9J8N - chains J and K of the 32 polymer chains in the assembly; structure by electron microscopy, 7.14 A resolution (low resolution: residue-level contacts below are approximate; hydrogen-bond / salt-bridge calls are withheld).

== Chain J ==
Molecule: 193-nt DNA strand
Organism: synthetic construct
Sequence (193 nucleotides; row label = number of the first residue in the row):
     1 ATCTATGAAT TTCGCGACAC AAGGCCTGGA TGTATATATC TGACACGTGC CTGGAGACTA
    61 GGGAGTAATC CCCTTGGCGG TTAAAACGCG GGGGACAGCG CGTACGTGCG TTTAAGCGGT
   121 GCTAGAGCTG TCTACGACCA ATTGAGCGGC CTCGGCACCG GATTCTCAGG CCTGGCTCGC
   181 GATAGGGTCC GAT
Unresolved in the structure: 1-3, 193

== Chain K ==
Molecule: Barrier-to-autointegration factor
Organism: Homo sapiens
UniProtKB: O75531 (BAF_HUMAN); residue numbers follow UniProt; this construct covers 1-89
Sequence (93 residues; row label = number of the first residue in the row; numbers below 1 keep their minus sign (Gly-3 is residue -3)):
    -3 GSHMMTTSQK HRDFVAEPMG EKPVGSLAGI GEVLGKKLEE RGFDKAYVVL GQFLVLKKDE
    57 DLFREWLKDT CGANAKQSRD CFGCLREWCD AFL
Unresolved in the structure: -3 to 1
Construct notes: expression tag (-3 to 0)
UniProt features mapped onto this chain:
  - modified residue: Met1 (N-acetylmethionine), Thr2 (Microbial infection: Phosphothreonine), Thr3 (Microbial infection: Phosphothreonine), Ser4 (Phosphoserine)
  - natural variant: Ala12 (A12T: In NGPS)
  - mutagenesis: Thr2 to Ser4 (95% nuclear localization. Loss of BAF phosphorylation and ability to suppress vaccinia virus DNA replication; 85% cytoplasmic localization), Thr2 to Thr3 (No effect on the initial rate of phosphorylation but a second slow phase of phosphorylation is absent), Ser4 (S4A: Delayed phosphorylation with a 10-fold decrease in the initial phosphorylation rate. 71% loss of binding to lamin A; S4D: 75% cytoplasmic localization ...), Lys6 (K6A: Complete loss of LEMD3/MAN1 and histone H1/H3 binding; K6E: Complete loss of dsDNA and LEMD3/MAN1 binding), Arg8 (R8A: Enhances histone H1/H3 binding; R8E: Complete loss of LEMD3/MAN1 binding), Asp9 (D9A: Reduces binding to dsDNA, LEMD3/MAN1 and histone H1/H3. Reduced interaction with PARP1), Pro14 (P14A: No effect on LEMD3/MAN1 and enhances histone H1/H3 binding), Lys18 (K18A: No effect on histone H1/H3 binding), Gly25 (G25E: Complete loss of dsDNA, EMD, histone H1/H3 and LEMD3/MAN1 binding; G25Q: Complete loss of EMD binding and reduces dsDNA binding), Ile26 (I26A: Reduces histone H1/H3 and LEMD3/MAN1 binding. Fails to promote HIV-1 genome integration; I26K: Fails to promote HIV-1 genome integration), Gly27 (G27E: Fails to bind dsDNA; G27Q: Reduces binding to dsDNA), Val29 (V29A: No effect on histone H1/H3 binding), 17 further mutagenesis entries in UniProt
From the paper describing this entry:
  - post-translational modification sites: Ser4 (citing earlier work)
  - mutagenesis - S4E: decreased binding to nucleosome
  - mutagenesis - S4E: decreased binding to Lamin-A/C

== Chain J / chain K interface ==
Contacting residue pairs - 14 pairs, chain J then chain K:
  DT11(J) - Val29(K)
  DT11(J) - Leu30(K)
  DT11(J) - Gln73(K)
  DT12(J) - Gly25(K)
  DT12(J) - Ile26(K)
  DT12(J) - Gly27(K)
  DT12(J) - Glu28(K)
  DT12(J) - Leu30(K)
  DT12(J) - Gln73(K)
  DC13(J) - Ser4(K)
  DC13(J) - Lys6(K)
  DC13(J) - Ala24(K)
  DC13(J) - Gly25(K)
  DG14(J) - Gln5(K)
Also at the interface, not in a pair above, chain K (12 interface residues in all): Arg8

== Overview ==
The interface between chain J and chain K involves 4 residues on one side and 12 on the other. Curated
annotation (UniProt) lists 29 mutagenesis sites on chain K. From the paper: S4E of chain K reduces binding to
nucleosome; a modification site at Ser4(K).
Here chain J is a 193-nt DNA strand (synthetic construct) and chain K is Barrier-to-autointegration factor
(Homo sapiens). Entry 9J8N (Cryo-EM structure of BAF-Lamin A/C IgF-nucleosome complex (Low mobility complex))
was determined by electron microscopy (same publication as 9J8O).
